PDB entry 9GUU | electron microscopy, 2.50 A resolution | chains A and D of the 24 polymer chains in the assembly

# Chain A
Molecule: 16S ribosomal RNA
From: Escherichia coli K-12
Sequence (1541 nucleotides; row label = number of the first residue in the row):
     1 AAAUUGAAGAGUUUGAUCAUGGCUCAGAUUGAACGCUGGCGGCAGGCCUA
    51 ACACAUGCAAGUCGAACGGUAACAGGAAGAAGCUUGCUUCUUUGCUGACG
   101 AGUGGCGGACGGGUGAGUAAUGUCUGGGAAACUGCCUGAUGGAGGGGGAU
   151 AACUACUGGAAACGGUAGCUAAUACCGCAUAACGUCGCAAGACCAAAGAG
   201 GGGUACCUUCGGGCCUCUUGCCAUCGGAUGUGCCCAGAUGGGAUUAGCUA
   251 GUAGGUGGGGUAACGGCUCACCUAGGCGACGAUCCCUAGCUGGUCUGAGA
   301 GGAUGACCAGCCACACUGGAACUGAGACACGGUCCAGACUCCUACGGGAG
   351 GCAGCAGUGGGGAAUAUUGCACAAUGGGCGCAAGCCUGAUGCAGCCAUGC
   401 CGCGUGUAUGAAGAAGGCCUUCGGGUUGUAAAGUACUUUCAGCGGGGAGG
   451 AAGGGAGUAAAGUUAAUACCUUUGCUCAUUGACGUUACCCGCAGAAGAAG
   501 CACCGGCUAACUCCGUGCCAGCAGCCXCGGUAAUACGGAGGGUGCAAGCG
   551 UUAAUCGGAAUUACUGGGCGUAAAGCGCACGCAGGCGGUUUGUUAAGUCA
   601 GAUGUGAAAUCCCCGGGCUCAACCUGGGAACUGCAUCUGAUACUGGCAAG
   651 CUUGAGUCUCGUAGAGGGGGGUAGAAUUCCAGGUGUAGCGGUGAAAUGCG
   701 UAGAGAUCUGGAGGAAUACCGGUGGCGAAGGCGGCCCCCUGGACGAAGAC
   751 UGACGCUCAGGUGCGAAAGCGUGGGGAGCAAACAGGAUUAGAUACCCUGG
   801 UAGUCCACGCCGUAAACGAUGUCGACUUGGAGGUUGUGCCCUUGAGGCGU
   851 GGCUUCCGGAGCUAACGCGUUAAGUCGACCGCCUGGGGAGUACGGCCGCA
   901 AGGUUAAAACUCAAAUGAAUUGACGGGGGCCCGCACAAGCGGUGGAGCAU
   951 GUGGUUUAAUUCGAUGXAACGCGAAGAACCUUACCUGGUCUUGACAUCCA
  1001 CGGAAGUUUUCAGAGAUGAGAAUGUGCCUUCGGGAACCGUGAGACAGGUG
  1051 CUGCAUGGCUGUCGUCAGCUCGUGUUGUGAAAUGUUGGGUUAAGUCCCGC
  1101 AACGAGCGCAACCCUUAUCCUUUGUUGCCAGCGGUCCGGCCGGGAACUCA
  1151 AAGGAGACUGCCAGUGAUAAACUGGAGGAAGGUGGGGAUGACGUCAAGUC
  1201 AUCAUGGCCCUUACGACCAGGGCUACACACGUGCUACAAUGGCGCAUACA
  1251 AAGAGAAGCGACCUCGCGAGAGCAAGCGGACCUCAUAAAGUGCGUCGUAG
  1301 UCCGGAUUGGAGUCUGCAACUCGACUCCAUGAAGUCGGAAUCGCUAGUAA
  1351 UCGUGGAUCAGAAUGCCACGGUGAAUACGUUCCCGGGCCUUGUACACACC
  1401 GCCCGUXACACCAUGGGAGUGGGUUGCAAAAGAAGUAGGUAGCUUAACCU
  1451 UCGGGAGGGCGCUUACCACUUUGUGAUUCAUGACUGGGGUGAAGUCGUAA
  1501 CAAGGUAACCGUAGGGGAACCUGCGGUUGGAUCACCUCCUU
Disordered / not traced: 1492-1493
Modified positions: PSU (pseudouridine-5'-monophosphate) at position 516, G7M (N7-methyl-guanosine-5'-monophosphate) at position 527, 2MG (2N-methylguanosine-5'-monophosphate) at position 966, 5MC (5-methylcytidine-5'-monophosphate) at position 967, 2MG (2N-methylguanosine-5'-monophosphate) at position 1207, 4OC (4n,o2'-methylcytidine-5'-monophosphate) at position 1402, 5MC (5-methylcytidine-5'-monophosphate) at position 1407, UR3 (3-methyluridine-5'-monophoshate) at position 1498, 2MG (2N-methylguanosine-5'-monophosphate) at position 1516, MA6 (6N-dimethyladenosine-5'-monophoshate) at position 1518, MA6 (6N-dimethyladenosine-5'-monophoshate) at position 1519
Bound ions: Mg2+ site 1 near G21 (its only coordinating residue here); Mg2+ site 2: C48, U49, G115; Mg2+ site 3 near A53 (its only coordinating residue here); Mg2+ site 4: A59, U387; Mg2+ site 5: U62, G105; Mg2+ site 6 near G100 (its only coordinating residue here); Mg2+ site 7 near G107 (its only coordinating residue here); Mg2+ site 8: A109, G331; Mg2+ site 9 near G111 (its only coordinating residue here); Mg2+ site 10: G115, G289; Mg2+ site 11: A116, G117, G289; Mg2+ site 12 near G145 (its only coordinating residue here); 61 more Mg2+ sites not listed

# Chain D
Protein: Small ribosomal subunit protein uS3
From: Escherichia coli K-12
UniProtKB: C3SQX2 (C3SQX2_ECOLX); numbering as in UniProt (aligned over 1-233)
Chain sequence (233 residues; row label = number of the first residue in the row):
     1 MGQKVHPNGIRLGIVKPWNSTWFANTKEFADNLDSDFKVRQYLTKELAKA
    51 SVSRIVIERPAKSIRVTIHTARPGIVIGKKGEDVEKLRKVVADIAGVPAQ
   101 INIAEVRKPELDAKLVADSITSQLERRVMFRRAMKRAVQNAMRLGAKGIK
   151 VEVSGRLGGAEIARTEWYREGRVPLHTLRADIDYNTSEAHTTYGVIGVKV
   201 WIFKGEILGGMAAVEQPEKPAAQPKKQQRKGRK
Disordered / not traced: 1, 213-233

# Interface between chain A and chain D
Pairs across the interface (60):
  A532(A) with Tyr193(D), base contact
  A1055(A) with Arg156(D), hydrogen bond to the sugar; Glu161(D), hydrogen bond to the sugar; Tyr193(D), base contact
  U1056(A) with Gly155(D), phosphate contact; Glu161(D), phosphate contact; Ile162(D), phosphate contact; Ala163(D), hydrogen bond to the phosphate; Val195(D), hydrogen bond to the sugar
  G1057(A) with Ser154(D), sugar contact; Gly155(D), phosphate contact; Glu188(D), hydrogen bond to the sugar; Val195(D), sugar contact; Gly197(D), phosphate contact
  G1058(A) with Lys199(D), salt bridge to the phosphate
  C1059(A) with Lys199(D), salt bridge to the phosphate
  U1060(A) with Gln3(D), base contact
  G1061(A) with Gln3(D), phosphate contact
  U1062(A) with Gly2(D), base contact
  G1106(A) with Arg169(D), sugar contact; Arg172(D), phosphate contact
  C1107(A) with Arg172(D), phosphate contact; Val173(D), hydrogen bond to the phosphate; Pro174(D), phosphate contact
  G1108(A) with Pro174(D), phosphate contact; Leu175(D), hydrogen bond to the phosphate; His176(D), salt bridge to the phosphate
  C1109(A) with His176(D), salt bridge to the phosphate
  A1111(A) with His176(D), hydrogen bond to the base; Thr177(D), hydrogen bond to the base
  C1112(A) with His176(D), hydrogen bond to the base; Thr177(D), base contact; Leu178(D), hydrogen bond to the base; Arg179(D), hydrogen bond to the base
  C1113(A) with Ile14(D), sugar contact; Leu178(D), base contact
  A1188(A) with Ile10(D), sugar contact
  U1189(A) with Val5(D), phosphate contact; His176(D), sugar contact
  G1190(A) with Gly2(D), sugar contact; Gln3(D), sugar contact; Lys4(D), phosphate contact; Val5(D), hydrogen bond to the phosphate; His176(D), sugar contact
  A1191(A) with Gly2(D), hydrogen bond to the phosphate; Lys4(D), salt bridge to the phosphate
  C1192(A) with Lys4(D), salt bridge to the phosphate; Trp167(D), phosphate contact
  G1193(A) with Gly2(D), hydrogen bond to the base; Trp167(D), hydrogen bond to the phosphate
  A1196(A) with Ile162(D), base contact
  A1204(A) with His190(D), sugar contact
  U1205(A) with His190(D), sugar contact; Gly194(D), sugar contact; Val195(D), sugar contact
  G1206(A) with Thr192(D), sugar contact; Tyr193(D), sugar contact; Gly194(D), sugar contact
  A1257(A) with Lys27(D), salt bridge to the phosphate
  G1278(A) with Asn25(D), hydrogen bond to the sugar
Also at the interface, not in a pair above, chain A (31 interface residues in all): U421, C1063, U1065
Also at the interface, not in a pair above, chain D (38 interface residues in all): Arg127, Ala160, Gly171, Tyr184, Thr191, Ile196

# In short
31 residues of chain A face 38 of chain D across their interface; the contacts include 17 hydrogen bonds and 7
salt bridges. Polar pairs include A1111(A)-His176(D), A1111(A)-Thr177(D) and C1112(A)-His176(D). C48(A),
U49(A) and G115(A) coordinate Mg2+ site 2.
Chain A is 16S ribosomal RNA and chain D is Small ribosomal subunit protein uS3, both from Escherichia coli
K-12; the structure, 30S mRNA delivery complex (consensus), was determined by electron microscopy, deposited
together with 9GUP, 9GUQ, 9GUR, 9GUS, 9GUT, 9GUV, 9GUW and 9GUX.
